Entry 7QWX (electron microscopy, 2.90 A resolution); this record covers chains B and A.

# Chain B (and A)
Molecule: Major capsid protein
Organism: Saccharomyces cerevisiae virus L-BC (La)
Notes: chain A of this document is another copy of the same molecule, construct and numbering; everything in this record applies to it too
UniProt: Q87026 (GAG_SCVLB); residues 1-697 here = UniProt positions 1-697
Sequence (697 residues; numbered 1 to 697; the number before each row is that of its first residue):
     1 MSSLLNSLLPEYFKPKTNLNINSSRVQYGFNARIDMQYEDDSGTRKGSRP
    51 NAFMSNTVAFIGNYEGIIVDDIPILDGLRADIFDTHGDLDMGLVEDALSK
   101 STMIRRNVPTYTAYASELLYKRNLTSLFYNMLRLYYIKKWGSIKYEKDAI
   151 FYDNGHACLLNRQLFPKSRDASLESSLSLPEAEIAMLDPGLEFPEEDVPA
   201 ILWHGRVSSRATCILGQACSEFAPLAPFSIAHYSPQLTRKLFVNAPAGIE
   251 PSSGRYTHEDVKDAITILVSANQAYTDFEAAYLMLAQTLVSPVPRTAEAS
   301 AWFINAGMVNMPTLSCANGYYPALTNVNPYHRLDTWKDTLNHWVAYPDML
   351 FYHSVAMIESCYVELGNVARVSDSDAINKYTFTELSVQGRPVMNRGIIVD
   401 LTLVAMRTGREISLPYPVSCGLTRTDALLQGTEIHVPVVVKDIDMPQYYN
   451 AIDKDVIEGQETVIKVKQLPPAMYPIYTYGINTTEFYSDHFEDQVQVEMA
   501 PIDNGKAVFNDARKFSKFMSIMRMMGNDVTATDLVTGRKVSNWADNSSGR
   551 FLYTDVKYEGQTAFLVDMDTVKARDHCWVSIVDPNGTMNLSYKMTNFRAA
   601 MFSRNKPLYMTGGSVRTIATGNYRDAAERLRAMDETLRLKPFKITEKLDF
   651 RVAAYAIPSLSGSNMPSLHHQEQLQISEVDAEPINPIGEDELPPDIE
Not modelled in the structure: 659-697
Reported in the primary citation:
  - self-association interface (contacts with another copy of this molecule); pairs are residue here / residue on that copy: D84-R616 (salt bridge), D90-R616 (salt bridge), G92-Y623 (hydrogen bond), E117-K262 (salt bridge), K16, D70, D71, E384, E635
  - contacts within the chain: R332-E635, R390-E635 (salt bridge)

# How chain B and chain A interact
Pairs across the interface - 37 pairs, chain B then chain A:
  D70(B) - T611(A)
  I72(B) - G612(A)
  P73(B) - G612(A)
  P73(B) - G613(A)
  D84(B) - R616(A)  salt bridge
  D84(B) - N622(A)
  T85(B) - D625(A)
  H86(B) - N622(A)
  D88(B) - R616(A)
  D90(B) - R616(A)  salt bridge
  D90(B) - Y623(A)
  G92(B) - Y623(A)  hydrogen bond (backbone-side chain)
  L93(B) - Y623(A)  hydrophobic
  L93(B) - A626(A)  hydrophobic
  R106(B) - R206(A)
  P109(B) - D263(A)
  P109(B) - I267(A)  hydrophobic
  T110(B) - D263(A)  hydrogen bond
  A113(B) - E259(A)
  Y114(B) - T257(A)  hydrogen bond
  Y114(B) - E259(A)
  Y114(B) - D260(A)  hydrogen bond
  S116(B) - K262(A)  hydrogen bond
  E117(B) - Y135(A)  hydrogen bond
  E117(B) - K139(A)  salt bridge
  E117(B) - H258(A)  salt bridge
  E117(B) - K262(A)  salt bridge
  Y120(B) - A345(A)
  Y120(B) - Y346(A)
  Y120(B) - G612(A)
  K121(B) - N18(A)
  F193(B) - R210(A)
  R390(B) - K14(A)
  R390(B) - K16(A)  hydrogen bond (backbone-side chain)
  V392(B) - M610(A)
  M393(B) - Y609(A)  hydrogen bond
  E635(B) - S614(A)  hydrogen bond
Interface residues without a listed pair, chain B (31 interface residues in all): D71, D81, L89, M91, E384, P391, D625
Interface residues without a listed pair, chain A (33 interface residues in all): T17, V344, P347, R598, R631, I657
The authors on this interface:
  - residue pairs: D84(B)-R616(A) (salt bridge), D90(B)-R616(A) (salt bridge), G92(B)-Y623(A) (hydrogen bond), E117(B)-K262(A) (salt bridge)
  - interface residues, chain B: D70(B), D71(B), E384(B), E635(B)
  - interface residues, chain A: K16(A)

# In short
Chain B and chain A form an interface of 31 and 33 residues respectively, with 9 hydrogen bonds and 5 salt
bridges. Polar contacts include D84(B)-R616(A), D90(B)-R616(A) and E117(B)-K139(A). The authors report salt
bridges between D84(B) and R616(A), D90(B) and R616(A) and E117(B) and K262(A); a hydrogen bond between G92(B)
and Y623(A). The paper reports interface residues D70(B), D71(B) and K16(A) among others; a self-association
interface involving K16(B), D70(B) and D71(B) among others.
Both chains are Major capsid protein (Saccharomyces cerevisiae virus L-BC (La)). Entry 7QWX (Empty capsid of
Saccharomyces cerevisiae virus L-BCLa) was determined by electron microscopy, deposited together with 7ZTS,
7QWZ and 7ZUF.
